7ODX - chain A; structure by X-ray diffraction, 1.70 A resolution.

[Chain A]
Name: Succinoaminodeoxyadenylate synthetase (PurZ)
From: Cyanophage S-2L
Amino-acid sequence (365 residues; numbered -5 to 359; the number before each row is that of its first residue; numbers below 1 keep their minus sign (Gly-5 is residue -5)):
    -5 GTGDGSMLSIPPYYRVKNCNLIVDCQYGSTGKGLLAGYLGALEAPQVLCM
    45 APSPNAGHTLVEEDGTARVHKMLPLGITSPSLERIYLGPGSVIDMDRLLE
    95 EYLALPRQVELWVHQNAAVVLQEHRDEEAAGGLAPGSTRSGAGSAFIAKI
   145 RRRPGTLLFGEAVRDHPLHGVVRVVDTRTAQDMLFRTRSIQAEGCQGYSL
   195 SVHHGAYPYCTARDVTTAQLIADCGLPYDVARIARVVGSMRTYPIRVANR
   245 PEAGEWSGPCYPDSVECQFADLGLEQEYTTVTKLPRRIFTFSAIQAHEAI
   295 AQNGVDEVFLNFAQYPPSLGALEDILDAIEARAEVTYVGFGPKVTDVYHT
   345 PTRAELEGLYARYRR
Not modelled in the structure: -5 to 8, 359
Small-molecule neighbours:
  - 2'-deoxyguanosine-5'-monophosphate (DGP): Tyr21, Gly22, Ser23, Asn49, Ala50, His52, Ala128, Pro129, Gly130, Ser131, Thr132, Arg133, Arg146, Gln190, Leu194, Cys204, Thr205, Ala206, Arg240, Val241, Ser251, Arg280
  - 2'-deoxyadenosine 5'-triphosphate (DTP): Asp18, Gly22, Ser23, Thr24, Gly25, Lys26, Gly27, Leu28, Ala50, Gly51, His52, Thr53, Asn305, Phe306, Gln308, Gly333, Phe334, Gly335, Pro336
What the authors report for this chain:
  - binding site for 2'-deoxyguanosine-5'-monophosphate: Tyr21, Gly22, Ser23, Asn49, Ala50, Gly130, Ser131, Thr132, Arg146, Gln190, Cys204, Thr205, Arg240, Val241
  - contacts within the chain: Ser23-Arg280
  - specificity-determining residues: Ser23, Val241
  - binding site for 2'-deoxyadenosine 5'-triphosphate: Ser23, Gly25, Gly51, His52, Thr53, Asn305, Phe306, Gln308, Gly335, Pro336
  - specificity-determining residues: Gln308 (proposed by the authors, not directly observed)

[Overview]
Chain A binds 2'-deoxyguanosine-5'-monophosphate and 2'-deoxyadenosine 5'-triphosphate. From the paper: a
binding site for 2'-deoxyguanosine-5'-monophosphate at Tyr21, Gly22 and Ser23 among others; a binding site for
2'-deoxyadenosine 5'-triphosphate at Ser23, Gly25 and Gly51 among others.
Chain A is Succinoaminodeoxyadenylate synthetase (PurZ) (Cyanophage S-2L); the structure, Cyanophage S-2L
Succinoaminodeoxyadenylate synthetase (PurZ) bound to dGMP and dATP as an energy donor, was determined by
X-ray diffraction together with 7ODY from the same study.
